PDB entry 4NBD | X-ray diffraction, 1.95 A resolution | chains A and D of the 5 polymer chains in the assembly

[Chain A]
Name: Terminal oxygenase component of carbazole
Notes: EC 1.14.12.22
UniProtKB: Q84II6 (Q84II6_JANS3); residues 1-384 here = UniProt positions 1-384
Sequence (392 residues; row label = number of the first residue in the row):
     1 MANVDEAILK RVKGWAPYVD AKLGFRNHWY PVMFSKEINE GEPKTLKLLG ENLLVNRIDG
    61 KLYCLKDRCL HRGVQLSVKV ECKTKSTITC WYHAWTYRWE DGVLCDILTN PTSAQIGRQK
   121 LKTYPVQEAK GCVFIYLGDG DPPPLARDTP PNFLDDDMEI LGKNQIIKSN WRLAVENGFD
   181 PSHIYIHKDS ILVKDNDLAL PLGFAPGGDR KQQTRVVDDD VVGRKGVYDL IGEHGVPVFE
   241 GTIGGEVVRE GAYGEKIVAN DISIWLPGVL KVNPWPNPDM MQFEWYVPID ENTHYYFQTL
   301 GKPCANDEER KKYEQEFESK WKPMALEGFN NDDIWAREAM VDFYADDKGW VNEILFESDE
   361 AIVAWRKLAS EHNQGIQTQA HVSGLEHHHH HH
Unresolved in the structure: 1, 386-392
Sequence notes: engineered mutation Trp275 (Phe in Q84II6); expression tag (385-392)
Ion coordination: 2Fe-2S cluster Fe: Cys69, His71, Cys90, His93; Fe2+: His183, His187, Asp333
Residues lining bound ligands:
  - 9H-carbazole (9CA): Gly178, His183, Ile184, Leu200, Ala259, Ile262, Leu270, Val272, Trp275, Gln282, Glu284, Phe329, Asn330
  - 2Fe-2S cluster (FES): Cys69, His71, Arg72, Val74, Cys90, Tyr92, His93, Ala94, Trp95
Reported in the primary citation:
  - binding site for 9H-carbazole: Gly178
  - binding site for 9H-carbazole: Ile262 (citing earlier work)

[Chain D]
Name: Ferredoxin CarAc
Source organism: Pseudomonas resinovorans
Notes: EC 1.14.12.22
UniProtKB: Q8GI16 (CARAC_PSERE); numbering as in UniProt (aligned over 1-107)
Sequence (115 residues; each row starts with the number of its first residue):
     1 MNQIWLKVCA ASDMQPGTIR RVNRVGAAPL AVYRVGDQFY ATEDTCTHGI ASLSEGTLDG
    61 DVIECPFHGG AFNVCTGMPA SSPCTVPLGV FEVEVKEGEV YVAGEKKLEH HHHHH
Unresolved in the structure: 1-3, 107-115
Sequence notes: expression tag (108-115)
Ion coordination: 2Fe-2S cluster Fe: Cys46, His48, Cys65, His68
Residues lining bound ligands: 2Fe-2S cluster (FES): Cys46, His48, Gly49, Ile50, Ala51, Cys65, Phe67, His68, Gly69, Gly70, Pro83, Cys84

[Interface between chain A and chain D]
Residue-residue contacts (29; chain A residue first):
  Arg11(A) - Phe67(D)
  Arg11(A) - His68(D)  hydrogen bond (side chain-backbone)
  Arg11(A) - Gly69(D)  hydrogen bond (backbone-backbone)
  Arg11(A) - Ser82(D)  hydrogen bond (side chain-backbone)
  Arg11(A) - Pro83(D)
  Val12(A) - Phe67(D)
  Lys13(A) - Glu64(D)  salt bridge
  Lys13(A) - Pro66(D)  hydrogen bond (backbone-backbone)
  Gly14(A) - Pro66(D)  hydrogen bond (backbone-backbone)
  Trp15(A) - Phe67(D)  hydrophobic
  Arg210(A) - Ser52(D)
  Arg210(A) - Glu55(D)  salt bridge
  Trp350(A) - His68(D)
  Val351(A) - His48(D)
  Val351(A) - His68(D)
  Val351(A) - Pro83(D)
  Asn352(A) - His48(D)
  Asn352(A) - Pro83(D)
  Glu353(A) - His48(D)  hydrogen bond (backbone-side chain)
  Glu353(A) - His68(D)  salt bridge
  Ile354(A) - His48(D)
  Leu355(A) - Gly49(D)
  Leu355(A) - Ile50(D)
  Phe356(A) - Ile50(D)
  Glu357(A) - Ile50(D)
  Asp359(A) - Ile50(D)
  Glu360(A) - Ile50(D)
  Val363(A) - Phe67(D)  hydrophobic
  Lys367(A) - Phe67(D)
Interface residues without a listed pair, chain D (15 interface residues in all): Arg21, Ala51, Gly70

[Overview]
Chain A and chain D form an interface of 18 and 15 residues respectively, with 6 hydrogen bonds and 3 salt
bridges. Polar contacts include Lys13(A)-Glu64(D), Arg210(A)-Glu55(D) and Glu353(A)-His68(D). Chain A binds
2Fe-2S cluster and 9H-carbazole. Ligands of chain D: 2Fe-2S cluster. From the paper: a binding site for
9H-carbazole at Gly178(A) and Ile262(A).
Here chain A is Terminal oxygenase component of carbazole and chain D is Ferredoxin CarAc (Pseudomonas
resinovorans). Entry 4NBD (Carbazole-bound oxygenase with Phe275 replaced by Trp and ferredoxin complex of
carbazole 1,9a-dioxygenase (form2)) was determined by X-ray diffraction (same publication as 4NB8, 4NB9, 4NBA,
4NBB, 4NBC, 4NBE and 3 further entries).
